5MA7 - chain E; structure by X-ray diffraction, 1.30 A resolution.

Chain E:
Protein: Thermolysin
Organism: Bacillus thermoproteolyticus
Notes: EC 3.4.24.27
Reference sequence: P00800 (THER_BACTH); residues 1-316 here correspond to UniProt positions 233-548 (UniProt number = residue number + 232)
Sequence (316 residues; numbered 1 to 316; the number before each row is that of its first residue):
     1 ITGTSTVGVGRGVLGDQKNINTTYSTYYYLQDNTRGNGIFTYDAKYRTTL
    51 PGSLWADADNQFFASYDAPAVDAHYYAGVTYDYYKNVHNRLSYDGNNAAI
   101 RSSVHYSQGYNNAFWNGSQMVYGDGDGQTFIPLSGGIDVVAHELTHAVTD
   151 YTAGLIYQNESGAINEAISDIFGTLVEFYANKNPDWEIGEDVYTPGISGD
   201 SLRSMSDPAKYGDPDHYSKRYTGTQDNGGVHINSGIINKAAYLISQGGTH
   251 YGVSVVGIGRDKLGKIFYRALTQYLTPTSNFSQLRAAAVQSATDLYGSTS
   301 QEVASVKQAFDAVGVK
Metal / ion sites: Ca2+ site 1: D57, D59, Q61; Ca2+ site 2: D138, E177, D185, E187, E190; Zn2+: H142, H146, E166 (together with 7K0); Ca2+ site 3: E177, N183, D185, E190; Ca2+ site 4: Y193, T194, I197, D200
Small-molecule neighbours: 7K0 ((2S)-2-[[(2S)-3-azanyl-2-[[oxidanyl(phenylmethoxycarbonylaminomethyl)phosphoryl]amino]propanoyl]amino]-4-methyl-pentanoic acid): N111, N112, A113, F114, W115, N116, F130, L133, V139, H142, E143, H146, Y157, E166, L202, R203, D226, H231

Summary:
Chain E binds compound 7K0. D57, D59 and Q61 form the Ca2+ site 1. D138, E177, D185, E187 and E190 coordinate
Ca2+ site 2.
Chain E is Thermolysin (Bacillus thermoproteolyticus); the structure, Structure of thermolysin in complex with
inhibitor (JC306), was determined by X-ray diffraction together with 5LVD, 5M5F, 5M69 and 5M9W from the same
study.
